Entry 8ZIQ (electron microscopy, 2.84 A resolution); this record covers chains D and F of the 18 polymer chains in the assembly.

== Chain D (and F) ==
Molecule: DUF4297
From: Agrobacterium tumefaciens
Notes: chain F of this document is another copy of the same molecule, construct and numbering; everything in this record applies to it too
Sequence (397 residues; row label = number of the first residue in the row):
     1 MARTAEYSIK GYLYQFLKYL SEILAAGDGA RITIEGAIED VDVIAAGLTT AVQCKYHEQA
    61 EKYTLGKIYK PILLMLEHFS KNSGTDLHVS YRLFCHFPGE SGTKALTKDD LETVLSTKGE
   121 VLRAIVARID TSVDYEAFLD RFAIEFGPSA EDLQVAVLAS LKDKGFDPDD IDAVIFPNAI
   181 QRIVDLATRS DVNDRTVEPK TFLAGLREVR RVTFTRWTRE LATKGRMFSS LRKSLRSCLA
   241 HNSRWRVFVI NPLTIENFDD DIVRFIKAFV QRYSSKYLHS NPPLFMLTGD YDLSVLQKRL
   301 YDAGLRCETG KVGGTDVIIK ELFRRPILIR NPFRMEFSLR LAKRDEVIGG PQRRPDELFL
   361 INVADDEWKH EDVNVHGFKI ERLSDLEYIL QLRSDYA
Disordered / not traced: 1-221, 397

== Interface between chain D and chain F ==
Pairs across the interface (15; chain D residue first):
  S230(D) - D395(F)
  K233(D) - D395(F)
  S234(D) - D395(F)
  H241(D) - Q271(F)  hydrogen bond
  R244(D) - Q271(F)  hydrogen bond
  R353(D) - D302(F)  hydrogen bond (side chain-backbone)
  R353(D) - A303(F)  hydrogen bond (side chain-backbone)
  R353(D) - G304(F)
  E371(D) - D260(F)
  E371(D) - R264(F)  hydrogen bond (backbone-side chain)
  E371(D) - R299(F)  salt bridge
  D372(D) - V263(F)
  D372(D) - K267(F)
  D372(D) - R299(F)  salt bridge
  N374(D) - R264(F)
Interface residues without a listed pair, chain D (10 interface residues in all): R236
Interface residues without a listed pair, chain F (12 interface residues in all): D259, S394

== Overview ==
Chain D and chain F form an interface of 10 and 12 residues respectively; the contacts include 5 hydrogen
bonds and 2 salt bridges. Polar pairs include E371(D)-R299(F), D372(D)-R299(F) and H241(D)-Q271(F).
Chain D and chain F are both DUF4297 (Agrobacterium tumefaciens); the structure, HerA-DUF4297 complex with
DNA, was determined by electron microscopy together with 8ZGI, 8ZIR, 8ZIS and 8ZIT from the same study.
